PDB entry 7DY6 | electron microscopy, 3.68 A resolution | chains A and C of the 11 polymer chains in the assembly

[Chain A]
Protein: DNA-directed RNA polymerase subunit alpha
From: Escherichia coli (strain K12)
Notes: EC 2.7.7.6
Reference sequence: A0A4S5AL01 (A0A4S5AL01_ECOLI); residues 1-329 here = UniProt positions 1-329
Amino-acid sequence (329 residues; row label = number of the first residue in the row):
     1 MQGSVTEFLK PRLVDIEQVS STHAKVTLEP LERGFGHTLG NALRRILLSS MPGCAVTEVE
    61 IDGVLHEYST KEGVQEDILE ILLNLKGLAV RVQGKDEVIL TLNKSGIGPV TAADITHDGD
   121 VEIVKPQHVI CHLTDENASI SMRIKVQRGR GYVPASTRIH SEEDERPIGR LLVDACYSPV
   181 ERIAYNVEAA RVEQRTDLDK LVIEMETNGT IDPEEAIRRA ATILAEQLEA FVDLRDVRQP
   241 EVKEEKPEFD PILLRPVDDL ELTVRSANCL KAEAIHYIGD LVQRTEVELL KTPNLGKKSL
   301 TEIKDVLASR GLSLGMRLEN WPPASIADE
Unresolved in the structure: 1-6, 237-329

[Chain C]
Protein: DNA-directed RNA polymerase subunit beta
From: Escherichia coli (strain K12)
Notes: EC 2.7.7.6
Reference sequence: P0A8V2 (RPOB_ECOLI); residue numbers follow UniProt; this construct covers 1-1342
Amino-acid sequence (1342 residues; numbered 1 to 1342; the number before each row is that of its first residue):
     1 MVYSYTEKKR IRKDFGKRPQ VLDVPYLLSI QLDSFQKFIE QDPEGQYGLE AAFRSVFPIQ
    61 SYSGNSELQY VSYRLGEPVF DVQECQIRGV TYSAPLRVKL RLVIYEREAP EGTVKDIKEQ
   121 EVYMGEIPLM TDNGTFVING TERVIVSQLH RSPGVFFDSD KGKTHSSGKV LYNARIIPYR
   181 GSWLDFEFDP KDNLFVRIDR RRKLPATIIL RALNYTTEQI LDLFFEKVIF EIRDNKLQME
   241 LVPERLRGET ASFDIEANGK VYVEKGRRIT ARHIRQLEKD DVKLIEVPVE YIAGKVVAKD
   301 YIDESTGELI CAANMELSLD LLAKLSQSGH KRIETLFTND LDHGPYISET LRVDPTNDRL
   361 SALVEIYRMM RPGEPPTREA AESLFENLFF SEDRYDLSAV GRMKFNRSLL REEIEGSGIL
   421 SKDDIIDVMK KLIDIRNGKG EVDDIDHLGN RRIRSVGEMA ENQFRVGLVR VERAVKERLS
   481 LGDLDTLMPQ DMINAKPISA AVKEFFGSSQ LSQFMVQNNP LSEITHKRRI SALGPGGLTR
   541 ERAGFEVRDV HPTHYGRVCP IETPEGPNIG LINSLSVYAQ TNEYGFLETP YRKVTDGVVT
   601 DEIHYLSAIE EGNYVIAQAN SNLDEEGHFV EDLVTCRSKG ESSLFSRDQV DYMDVSTQQV
   661 VSVGASLIPF LEHDDANRAL MGANMQRQAV PTLRADKPLV GTGMERAVAV DSGVTAVAKR
   721 GGVVQYVDAS RIVIKVNEDE MYPGEAGIDI YNLTKYTRSN QNTCINQMPC VSLGEPVERG
   781 DVLADGPSTD LGELALGQNM RVAFMPWNGY NFEDSILVSE RVVQEDRFTT IHIQELACVS
   841 RDTKLGPEEI TADIPNVGEA ALSKLDESGI VYIGAEVTGG DILVGKVTPK GETQLTPEEK
   901 LLRAIFGEKA SDVKDSSLRV PNGVSGTVID VQVFTRDGVE KDKRALEIEE MQLKQAKKDL
   961 SEELQILEAG LFSRIRAVLV AGGVEAEKLD KLPRDRWLEL GLTDEEKQNQ LEQLAEQYDE
  1021 LKHEFEKKLE AKRRKITQGD DLAPGVLKIV KVYLAVKRRI QPGDKMAGRH GNKGVISKIN
  1081 PIEDMPYDEN GTPVDIVLNP LGVPSRMNIG QILETHLGMA AKGIGDKINA MLKQQQEVAK
  1141 LREFIQRAYD LGADVRQKVD LSTFSDEEVM RLAENLRKGM PIATPVFDGA KEAEIKELLK
  1201 LGDLPTSGQI RLYDGRTGEQ FERPVTVGYM YMLKLNHLVD DKMHARSTGS YSLVTQQPLG
  1261 GKAQFGGQRF GEMEVWALEA YGAAYTLQEM LTVKSDDVNG RTKMYKNIVD GNHQMEPGMP
  1321 ESFNVLLKEI RSLGINIELE DE
Unresolved in the structure: 1-2
Construct notes: variant Val516 (Asp in P0A8V2)
Curated features (UniProtKB/Swiss-Prot):
  - modified residue (N6-acetyllysine): Lys1022, Lys1200
  - mutagenesis: Ile561 (I561S: Resistant to antibiotics salinamide A and B), Ile569 (I569S: Resistant to antibiotics salinamide A and B), Ala665 (A665E: Resistant to antibiotics salinamide A and B), Asp675 (D675A/G: Resistant to antibiotics salinamide A and B), Asn677 (N677H/K: Resistant to antibiotics salinamide A and B), Leu680 (L680M: Resistant to antibiotics salinamide A and B), Glu813 (E813K: Disrupts the enzyme's active center)

[How chain A and chain C interact]
Residue-residue contacts - 43 pairs, chain A then chain C:
  Asn41(A) with Gly1215(C); Arg1216(C), hydrogen bond (side chain-backbone); Thr1217(C), hydrogen bond (side chain-backbone); Gly1218(C)
  Arg44(A) with Glu1083(C); Tyr1087(C); Gly1091(C), hydrogen bond (side chain-backbone)
  Arg45(A) with Glu1083(C); Asp1084(C), salt bridge; Gly1215(C); Arg1216(C)
  Leu48(A) with Ile1082(C)
  Ser49(A) with Glu1083(C), hydrogen bond
  Leu65(A) with Ile873(C)
  His66(A) with Ile929(C)
  Tyr68(A) with Tyr756(C); Ile831(C), hydrophobic; Thr927(C); Ile929(C), hydrophobic; Ala1055(C), hydrogen bond (side chain-backbone); Lys1057(C), hydrogen bond
  Thr70(A) with Ala729(C)
  Glu72(A) with Lys958(C), salt bridge
  Val74(A) with Asp728(C); Ala729(C)
  Gln75(A) with Ala729(C)
  Glu76(A) with Ala729(C)
  Asp77(A) with Ala729(C); Lys755(C), salt bridge; Tyr756(C); Asn766(C), hydrogen bond
  Leu79(A) with Tyr756(C); Ile831(C), hydrophobic
  Glu80(A) with Arg694(C)
  Leu83(A) with Leu693(C), hydrophobic
  Lys86(A) with Gln824(C)
  Thr134(A) with Tyr726(C); Val727(C); Leu773(C)
  Tyr152(A) with Gln824(C)
  Glu181(A) with Arg821(C), hydrogen bond (backbone-side chain)
  Arg182(A) with Asn1090(C), hydrogen bond (side chain-backbone)
  Tyr185(A) with Tyr1087(C), hydrogen bond
Other interface residues (no listed pair), chain A (31 interface residues in all): Lys71, Gly73, Asp135, Pro154, Ile168, Cys176, Ile183, Ala184
Other interface residues (no listed pair), chain C (39 interface residues in all): Gln767, Met768, Val771, Val823, Asp826, Gly874, Arg1059, Glu1089, Thr1092, Pro1093

[Overview]
31 residues of chain A face 39 of chain C across their interface, with 10 hydrogen bonds and 3 salt bridges.
Among the polar pairs are Arg45(A)-Asp1084(C), Glu72(A)-Lys958(C) and Asp77(A)-Lys755(C). From UniProt: 7
mutagenesis sites on chain C.
Chain A is DNA-directed RNA polymerase subunit alpha and chain C is DNA-directed RNA polymerase subunit beta,
both from Escherichia coli (strain K12); the structure, A refined cryo-EM structure of an Escherichia coli
RNAP-promoter open complex (RPo) with SspA, was determined by electron microscopy.
